6SA0 - chains A and C of the 4 polymer chains in the assembly; structure by X-ray diffraction, 2.21 A resolution.

Chain A:
Molecule: DNA polymerase LigD, polymerase domain
From: Mycolicibacterium smegmatis MC2 155
Reference sequence: A0R5T1 (A0R5T1_MYCS2); residues 1-350 here = UniProt positions 1-350
Chain sequence (350 residues; each row starts with the number of its first residue):
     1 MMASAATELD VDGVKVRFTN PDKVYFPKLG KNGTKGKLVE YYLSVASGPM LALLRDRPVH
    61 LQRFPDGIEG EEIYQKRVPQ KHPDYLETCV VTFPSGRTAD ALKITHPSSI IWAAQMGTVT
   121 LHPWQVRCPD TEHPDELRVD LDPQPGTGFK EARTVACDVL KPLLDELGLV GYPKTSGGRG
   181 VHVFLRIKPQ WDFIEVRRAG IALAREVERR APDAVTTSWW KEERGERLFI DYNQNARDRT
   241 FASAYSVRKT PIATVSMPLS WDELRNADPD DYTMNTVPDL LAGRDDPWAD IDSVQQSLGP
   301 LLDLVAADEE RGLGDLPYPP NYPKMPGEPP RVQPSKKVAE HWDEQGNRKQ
Unresolved in the structure: 1-3, 337-350
Disulfide bonds: Cys-89/Cys-128
Bound ions: Mn2+ site 1: Asp-140, Asp-142, Asp-231 (together with 2KH) (shared with 1 residue of chain H); Mn2+ site 2: Asp-140, Asp-142 (together with 2KH)
Small-molecule neighbours: 2KH (5'-O-[(S)-hydroxy{[(S)-hydroxy(phosphonooxy)phosphoryl]amino}phosphoryl]uridine): Tyr-74, His-122, Asp-140, Asp-142, Ser-176, Gly-178, Arg-179, Gly-180, His-182, Gln-234, Thr-240, Phe-241, Ala-242, Arg-248
From the paper describing this entry:
  - binding site for the 7-nt DNA strand: Asn-20, Lys-23, Tyr-25, Lys-35, Arg-63, Pro-65
  - binding site for the 15-nt DNA strand (chain C): Ile-73, Tyr-74, Gln-75, Arg-77, Ser-95, Arg-97, Asn-321, Lys-324, Arg-331
  - conformationally variable residues (loop rearrangement): Leu-313 to Gln-333
  - binding site for the 6-nt DNA strand: Trp-219, Trp-220, Lys-221, Arg-224, Pro-320
  - Mn2+ coordination: Asp-140, Asp-142, Asp-231
  - binding site for 2KH: His-122, Ser-176, Arg-179, Gly-180, His-182, Gln-234, Thr-240, Ala-242, Arg-248
  - specificity-determining residues: His-122, Thr-240, Ala-242 (proposed by the authors, not directly observed)
  - mutagenesis - P320G, N321A, N321G, K324A: unchanged stability
  - mutagenesis - N321A, N321G: unchanged catalytic activity on 3-nt gaps
  - mutagenesis - P320G, K324A: decreased catalytic activity on 3-nt substrates

Chain C:
Molecule: 15-nt DNA strand
Sequence (15 nucleotides; each row starts with the number of its first residue):
     1 CGCTCGCAAC GCACG

Chain A / chain C interface:
Pairs across the interface (29; chain A residue first):
  Arg-63(A) with DA8(C), base contact
  Glu-71(A) with DA8(C), base contact
  Ile-73(A) with DA8(C), base contact
  Tyr-74(A) with DA9(C), stacking on the base
  Gln-75(A) with DA8(C), sugar contact; DA9(C), phosphate contact
  Lys-76(A) with DA9(C), hydrogen bond to the phosphate; DC10(C), hydrogen bond to the sugar
  Arg-77(A) with DA9(C), salt bridge to the phosphate; DC10(C), salt bridge to the phosphate
  Phe-93(A) with DC10(C), sugar contact
  Ser-95(A) with DG11(C), hydrogen bond to the phosphate
  Arg-97(A) with DG11(C), salt bridge to the phosphate
  Asp-238(A) with DC10(C), sugar contact
  Pro-320(A) with DC12(C), base contact
  Asn-321(A) with DG11(C), sugar contact; DC12(C), hydrogen bond to the base
  Tyr-322(A) with DC12(C), phosphate contact; DA13(C), sugar contact
  Pro-323(A) with DC12(C), phosphate contact; DA13(C), phosphate contact
  Lys-324(A) with DA13(C), hydrogen bond to the phosphate; DC14(C), salt bridge to the phosphate
  Pro-330(A) with DC14(C), phosphate contact
  Arg-331(A) with DC12(C), base contact; DA13(C), sugar contact; DC14(C), hydrogen bond to the phosphate
  Val-332(A) with DG15(C), phosphate contact
  Lys-336(A) with DG15(C), hydrogen bond to the phosphate
Also at the interface, not in a pair above, chain A (21 interface residues in all): Pro-329

Summary:
The interface between chain A and chain C involves 21 residues on one side and 8 on the other, with 7 hydrogen
bonds, 4 salt bridges and 1 aromatic stacking contact. Polar contacts include Asn-321(A)/DC12(C),
Lys-76(A)/DC10(C) and Lys-76(A)/DA9(C). From the paper: a binding site for the 15-nt DNA strand (chain C) at
Ile-73(A), Tyr-74(A) and Gln-75(A) among others; P320G and K324A of chain A reduce catalytic activity on 3-nt
substrates; 4 substitutions were tested in all.
Chain A is DNA polymerase LigD, polymerase domain (Mycolicibacterium smegmatis MC2 155) and chain C is a 15-nt
DNA strand; the structure, Ternary complex of Prim-PolC from Mycobacterium smegmatis with 2nt gapped DNA and
UpNHpp, was determined by X-ray diffraction (same publication as 6SA1).
